Entry 4NYM (X-ray diffraction, 3.55 A resolution); this record covers chains R and S of the 3 polymer chains in the assembly.

# Chain R
Protein: GTPase HRas
Organism: Homo sapiens
UniProtKB: P01112 (RASH_HUMAN); numbering as in UniProt (aligned over 1-166)
Chain sequence (166 residues; row label = number of the first residue in the row):
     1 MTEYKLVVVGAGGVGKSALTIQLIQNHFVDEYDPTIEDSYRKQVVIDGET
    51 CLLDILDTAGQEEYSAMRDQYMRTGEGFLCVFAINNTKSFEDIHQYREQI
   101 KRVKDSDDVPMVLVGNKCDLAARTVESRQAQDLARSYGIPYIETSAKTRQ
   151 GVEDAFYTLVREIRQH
Curated features (UniProtKB/Swiss-Prot):
  - region: His166 (Hypervariable region)
  - motif: Tyr32 to Tyr40 (Effector region)
  - binding site (GTP): Gly13 to Ala18, Val29 to Thr35, Ala59, Gly60, Asn116 to Asp119, Ser145 to Lys147
  - modified residue: Met1 (N-acetylmethionine), Thr2 (N-acetylthreonine), Cys118 (S-nitrosocysteine)
  - glycosylation: Thr35 (Microbial infection: O-linked (Glc) threonine)
  - natural variant: Gly12 (G12A: In CSTLO; G12C: In CSTLO; G12D: In CSTLO; G12E: In CSTLO; G12S: In CSTLO and CMEMS; G12V: In CSTLO, bladder carcinoma and CMEMS), Gly13 (G13C: In CSTLO; G13D: In CSTLO; G13R: In SFM), Gln22 (Q22K: In CMEMS), Glu37 (E37EE: In CSTLO), Thr58 (T58I: In CSTLO), Gln61 (Q61K: In NMTC2; Q61L: In melanoma), Glu63 (E63K: In CMEMS), Ser89 (S89C: Found in a patient with severe fetal hydrops and pleural effusion; uncertain significance), Lys117 (K117R: In CSTLO), Ala146 (A146T: In CSTLO; A146V: In CSTLO)
  - mutagenesis: Ser17 (S17N: Dominant negative. Prevents PLCE1 EGF-induced recruitment to plasma membrane. No effect on subcellular location of isoform 2), Asn26 (N26G: Loss of interaction with PLCE1; when associated with V-12), Val29 (V29A: No effect on interaction with PLCE1; when associated with V-12), Tyr32 (Y32F: Loss of interaction and recruitment to plasma membrane of PLCE1; when associated with V-12), Pro34 (P34G: No effect on interaction with PLCE1; when associated with V-12), Thr35 (T35S: Loss of interaction with PLCE1; when associated with V-12), Glu37 (E37G: No effect on interaction with PLCE1; when associated with V-12), Asp38 (D38N: No effect on interaction with PLCE1; when associated with V-12), Ser39 (S39C: No effect on interaction with PLCE1; when associated with V-12), Ala59 (A59T: Loss of GTPase activity and creation of an autophosphorylation site), Gln61 (Q61I: Moderately increased transformation of cultured cell lines; Q61R: Promotes interaction with SHOC2 and PP1C; Q61V: Strongly increased transformation of cultured cell lines), Ala83 (A83T: GTP-binding activity reduced by factor of 30), 4 further mutagenesis entries in UniProt

# Chain S
Protein: Son of sevenless homolog 1
Organism: Homo sapiens
UniProtKB: Q07889 (SOS1_HUMAN); numbering as in UniProt (aligned over 566-1046)
Chain sequence (481 residues; row label = number of the first residue in the row):
   566 QMRLPSADVYRFAEPDSEENIIFEENMQPKAGIPIIKAGTVIKLIERLTY
   616 HMYADPNFVRTFLTTYRSFCKPQELLSLIIERFEIPEPEPTEADRIAIEN
   666 GDQPLSAELKRFRKEYIQPVQLRVLNVCRHWVEHHFYDFERDAYLLQRME
   716 EFIGTVRGKAMKKWVESITKIIQRKKIARDNGPGHNITFQSSPPTVEWHI
   766 SRPGHIETFDLLTLHPIEIARQLTLLESDLYRAVQPSELVGSVWTKEDKE
   816 INSPNLLKMIRHTTNLTLWFEKCIVETENLEERVAVVSRIIEILQVFQEL
   866 NNFNGVLEVVSAMNSSPVYRLDHTFEQIPSRQKKILEEAHELSEDHYKKY
   916 LAKLRSINPPCVPFFGIYLTNILKTEEGNPEVLKRHGKELINFSKRRKVA
   966 EITGEIQQYQNQPYCLRVESDIKRFFENLNPMGNSMEKEFTDYLFNKSLE
  1016 IEPRNPKPLPRFPKKYSYPLKSPGVRPSNPR
Disordered / not traced: 591-596, 744-749
Ligand contacts: RND (N-[1-(1H-indol-3-ylmethyl)piperidin-4-yl]-L-tryptophanamide): Met878, Asn879, Tyr884, Asp887, Phe890, Lys898, Leu901, Glu902, His905
Reported in the primary citation:
  - binding site for RND: Met878, Asn879, Tyr884, Asp887, Phe890, Leu901, His905
  - mutagenesis - F890L, L901K, L901M, H905M: abolished catalytic activity on RND
  - mutagenesis - D887A, D887E, D887H, D887N, D887V: unchanged catalytic activity on RND
  - mutagenesis - L687E/R688A, W729E: increased catalytic activity on compound 4
  - mutagenesis - L687E/R688A, W729E: decreased catalytic activity
  - disease-associated variants - P894R: increased catalytic activity (citing earlier work)

# Chain R / chain S interface
Contacting residue pairs (79; chain R residue first):
  Gly13(R) - Thr810(S)
  Gly15(R) - Glu942(S)
  Ser17(R) - Glu942(S)  hydrogen bond
  Ala18(R) - Glu942(S)
  Ile21(R) - Lys939(S)
  Gln25(R) - Gly943(S)
  Asp30(R) - Asn944(S)
  Asp30(R) - Pro945(S)
  Asp30(R) - Leu948(S)
  Asp30(R) - Arg950(S)  salt bridge
  Glu31(R) - Glu589(S)
  Glu31(R) - Lys602(S)  salt bridge
  Glu31(R) - Ser959(S)  hydrogen bond
  Glu31(R) - Lys963(S)  salt bridge
  Tyr32(R) - Gly943(S)
  Tyr32(R) - Asn944(S)  hydrogen bond (backbone-side chain)
  Tyr32(R) - Lys963(S)
  Asp33(R) - Lys963(S)
  Pro34(R) - Asn936(S)
  Pro34(R) - Lys939(S)
  Pro34(R) - Thr940(S)
  Glu37(R) - His911(S)
  Glu37(R) - Lys913(S)  salt bridge
  Glu37(R) - Leu916(S)
  Tyr40(R) - His911(S)
  Arg41(R) - Asp910(S)  salt bridge
  Asp54(R) - His911(S)
  Ile55(R) - His911(S)  hydrogen bond (backbone-side chain)
  Asp57(R) - Thr935(S)
  Asp57(R) - Lys939(S)  salt bridge
  Thr58(R) - Thr935(S)
  Ala59(R) - Thr935(S)  hydrogen bond (backbone-side chain)
  Ala59(R) - Leu938(S)  hydrophobic
  Gly60(R) - Trp809(S)  hydrogen bond (backbone-side chain)
  Gly60(R) - Leu934(S)
  Gly60(R) - Leu938(S)
  Gln61(R) - Phe929(S)
  Gln61(R) - Gly931(S)  hydrogen bond (side chain-backbone)
  Gln61(R) - Thr935(S)  hydrogen bond
  Glu63(R) - Lys814(S)  salt bridge
  Glu63(R) - Ile825(S)
  Glu63(R) - Arg826(S)  salt bridge
  Glu63(R) - Thr829(S)
  Tyr64(R) - Met824(S)
  Tyr64(R) - Ile825(S)  hydrophobic
  Tyr64(R) - Thr828(S)
  Tyr64(R) - Thr829(S)
  Tyr64(R) - Asn869(S)
  Tyr64(R) - Phe929(S)  hydrophobic
  Tyr64(R) - Phe930(S)
  Tyr64(R) - Gly931(S)
  Ser65(R) - Thr829(S)  hydrogen bond (backbone-side chain)
  Ser65(R) - Glu1002(S)
  Ala66(R) - Thr829(S)
  Ala66(R) - Thr832(S)
  Ala66(R) - Ser876(S)
  Met67(R) - Leu872(S)
  Met67(R) - Ser876(S)
  Met67(R) - Tyr912(S)
  Met67(R) - Phe929(S)  hydrophobic
  Arg68(R) - Glu1002(S)  salt bridge
  Asp69(R) - Ser880(S)
  Asp69(R) - Ser881(S)  hydrogen bond
  Gln70(R) - Val875(S)
  Gln70(R) - Ser876(S)  hydrogen bond (side chain-backbone)
  Gln70(R) - Asn879(S)
  Gln70(R) - Ser908(S)
  Gln70(R) - Tyr912(S)  hydrogen bond
  Tyr71(R) - Tyr912(S)  hydrogen bond
  Tyr71(R) - Phe929(S)
  Arg73(R) - Asn879(S)  hydrogen bond (side chain-backbone)
  Arg73(R) - Tyr884(S)
  Gln95(R) - Lys1003(S)
  Arg102(R) - Ser881(S)
  Arg102(R) - Thr1006(S)
  Arg102(R) - Asp1007(S)  salt bridge
  Arg102(R) - Phe1010(S)
  Val103(R) - Ser881(S)
  Asp105(R) - Arg1019(S)  salt bridge
Interface residues without a listed pair, chain R (38 interface residues in all): Thr20, Thr35, Leu56
Interface residues without a listed pair, chain S (51 interface residues in all): Leu822, Glu836, Ile932
From the paper, about this interface:
  - residue pairs: Arg73(R)-Tyr884(S), Arg73(R)-Asn879(S) (backbone contact)

# Summary
The interface between chain R and chain S involves 38 residues on one side and 51 on the other, with 14
hydrogen bonds and 11 salt bridges. Polar contacts include Asp30(R)-Arg950(S), Glu31(R)-Lys602(S) and
Glu31(R)-Lys963(S). The authors report a contact between Arg73(R) and Tyr884(S); a backbone contact between
Arg73(R) and Asn879(S). From the paper: a binding site for RND at Met878(S), Asn879(S) and Tyr884(S) among
others; F890L, L901K and L901M of chain S, among others, abolish catalytic activity on RND; 12 substitutions
were tested in all.
Here chain R is GTPase HRas and chain S is Son of sevenless homolog 1, both from Homo sapiens. Entry 4NYM
(Approach for Targeting Ras with Small Molecules that Activate SOS-Mediated Nucleotide Exchange) was
determined by X-ray diffraction together with 4NYI and 4NYJ from the same study.
